Entry 7S0F (electron microscopy, 2.96 A resolution); this record covers chains B and G of the 4 polymer chains in the assembly.

Chain B:
Name: Guanine nucleotide-binding protein G(I)/G(S)/G(T) subunit beta-1
Organism: Bos taurus
UniProtKB: P62871 (GBB1_BOVIN); numbering as in UniProt (aligned over 2-340)
Chain sequence (339 residues; numbered 2 to 340; the number before each row is that of its first residue):
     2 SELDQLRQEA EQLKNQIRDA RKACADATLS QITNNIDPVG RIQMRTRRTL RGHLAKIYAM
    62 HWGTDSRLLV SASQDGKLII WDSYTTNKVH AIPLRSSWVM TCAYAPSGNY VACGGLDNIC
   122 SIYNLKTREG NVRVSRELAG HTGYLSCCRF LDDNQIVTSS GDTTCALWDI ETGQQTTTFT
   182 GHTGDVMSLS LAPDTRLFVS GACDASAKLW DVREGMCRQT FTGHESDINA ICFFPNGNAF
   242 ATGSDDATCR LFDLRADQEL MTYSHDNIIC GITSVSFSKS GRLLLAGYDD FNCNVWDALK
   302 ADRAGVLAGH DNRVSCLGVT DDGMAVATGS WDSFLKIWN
Unresolved in the structure: 2
Curated features (UniProtKB/Swiss-Prot):
  - modified residue: S2 (N-acetylserine), H266 (Phosphohistidine)

Chain G:
Name: Guanine nucleotide-binding protein G(I)/G(S)/G(O) subunit gamma-2
Organism: Bos taurus
UniProtKB: P63212 (GBG2_BOVIN); residue numbers follow UniProt; this construct covers 1-71
Chain sequence (71 residues; each row starts with the number of its first residue):
     1 MASNNTASIA QARKLVEQLK MEANIDRIKV SKAAADLMAY CEAHAKEDPL LTPVPASENP
    61 FREKKFFSAI L
Unresolved in the structure: 1-7, 68-71
Differences from the reference sequence: engineered mutation S68 (Cys in P63212)
Curated features (UniProtKB/Swiss-Prot):
  - modified residue: A2 (N-acetylalanine)

Chain B / chain G interface:
Residue-residue contacts (76; chain B residue first):
  L7(B) - I9(G)
  L7(B) - A12(G)  hydrophobic
  L7(B) - R13(G)
  L7(B) - V16(G)
  E10(B) - V16(G)
  A11(B) - V16(G)  hydrophobic
  A11(B) - L19(G)
  L14(B) - V16(G)
  L14(B) - L19(G)
  L14(B) - K20(G)
  I18(B) - L19(G)
  I18(B) - A23(G)  hydrophobic
  C25(B) - K29(G)
  C25(B) - V30(G)  hydrogen bond (backbone-backbone)
  A26(B) - V30(G)  hydrophobic
  D27(B) - K29(G)
  D27(B) - S31(G)
  A28(B) - V30(G)
  L30(B) - A34(G)  hydrophobic
  I33(B) - A34(G)  hydrophobic
  I37(B) - M38(G)  hydrophobic
  V40(B) - L51(G)  hydrophobic
  I43(B) - L51(G)
  M45(B) - L50(G)  hydrophobic
  R48(B) - R62(G)
  R49(B) - F61(G)
  R49(B) - F66(G)
  R68(B) - F67(G)
  S84(B) - F61(G)
  Y85(B) - P60(G)
  Y85(B) - F61(G)  hydrophobic
  Y85(B) - F66(G)  hydrophobic
  C218(B) - Q18(G)
  R219(B) - E22(G)
  Q220(B) - E22(G)
  T221(B) - E22(G)  hydrogen bond (backbone-side chain)
  F235(B) - L37(G)  hydrophobic
  F235(B) - Y40(G)  hydrophobic
  F235(B) - C41(G)  hydrophobic
  P236(B) - Y40(G)
  N237(B) - Y40(G)
  L252(B) - L37(G)  hydrophobic
  D254(B) - A33(G)
  R256(B) - R27(G)
  R256(B) - I28(G)
  R256(B) - K32(G)
  R256(B) - D36(G)  salt bridge
  A257(B) - R27(G)
  A257(B) - I28(G)
  D258(B) - I25(G)
  D258(B) - R27(G)  salt bridge
  Q259(B) - V30(G)
  L261(B) - V30(G)  hydrophobic
  L261(B) - L37(G)  hydrophobic
  S279(B) - D48(G)  hydrogen bond
  K280(B) - E47(G)  salt bridge
  S281(B) - C41(G)  hydrogen bond (side chain-backbone)
  S281(B) - H44(G)
  S281(B) - D48(G)  hydrogen bond (backbone-side chain)
  G282(B) - C41(G)
  R283(B) - C41(G)
  R283(B) - L51(G)
  L300(B) - C41(G)  hydrophobic
  V320(B) - L50(G)  hydrophobic
  D323(B) - P49(G)
  G324(B) - P49(G)
  G324(B) - L50(G)
  M325(B) - P49(G)  hydrophobic
  M325(B) - L50(G)
  M325(B) - E58(G)
  M325(B) - P60(G)
  A326(B) - F61(G)  hydrophobic
  V327(B) - L50(G)  hydrophobic
  I338(B) - F61(G)  hydrophobic
  N340(B) - N59(G)
  N340(B) - F61(G)
Also at the interface, not in a pair above, chain B (56 interface residues in all): E3, L4, Q17, A21, R22, M217, A240, L284
Also at the interface, not in a pair above, chain G (42 interface residues in all): S8, M21, N24, D26, A45, V54

Summary:
Chain B and chain G form an interface of 56 and 42 residues respectively, with 5 hydrogen bonds and 3 salt
bridges. Among the polar pairs are R256(B)-D36(G), D258(B)-R27(G) and K280(B)-E47(G).
Chain B is Guanine nucleotide-binding protein G(I)/G(S)/G(T) subunit beta-1 and chain G is Guanine
nucleotide-binding protein G(I)/G(S)/G(O) subunit gamma-2, both from Bos taurus; the structure, Isoproterenol
bound beta1 adrenergic receptor in complex with heterotrimeric Gi protein, was determined by electron
microscopy, deposited together with 7S0G.
